PDB entry 6TMU | X-ray diffraction, 3.54 A resolution | chains A and G of the 7 polymer chains in the assembly

[Chain A (and G)]
Protein: Putative GroEL-like chaperonine protein
From: Pseudomonas phage EL
Notes: chain G of this document is another copy of the same molecule, construct and numbering; everything in this record applies to it too
UniProtKB: Q2Z0T5 (Q2Z0T5_9CAUD); residues 1-558 here = UniProt positions 1-558
Sequence (558 residues; row label = number of the first residue in the row):
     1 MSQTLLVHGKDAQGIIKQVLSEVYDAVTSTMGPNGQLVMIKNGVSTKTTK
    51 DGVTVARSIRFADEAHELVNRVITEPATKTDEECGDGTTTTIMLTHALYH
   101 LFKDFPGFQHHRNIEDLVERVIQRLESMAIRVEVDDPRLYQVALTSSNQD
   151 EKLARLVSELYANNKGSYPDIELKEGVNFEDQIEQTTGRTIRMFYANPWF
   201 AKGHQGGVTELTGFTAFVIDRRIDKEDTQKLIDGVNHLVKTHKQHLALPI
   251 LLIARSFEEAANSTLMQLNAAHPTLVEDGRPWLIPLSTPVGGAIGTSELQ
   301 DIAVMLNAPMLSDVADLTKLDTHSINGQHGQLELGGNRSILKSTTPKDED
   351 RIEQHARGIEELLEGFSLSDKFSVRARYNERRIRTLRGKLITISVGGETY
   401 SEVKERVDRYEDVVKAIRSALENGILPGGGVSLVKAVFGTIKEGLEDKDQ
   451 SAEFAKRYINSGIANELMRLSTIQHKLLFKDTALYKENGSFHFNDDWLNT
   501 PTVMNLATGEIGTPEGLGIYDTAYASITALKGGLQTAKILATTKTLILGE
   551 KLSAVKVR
Disordered / not traced: 1, 552-558 (chain G: 1, 290-294, 552-558)
Bound ions: K+: T30, K50 (together with ATP)
Ligand contacts: ATP (adenosine-5'-triphosphate): T30, M31, G32, P33, D51, G52, V53, D81, D86, G87, T88, T89, T90, T145, Q149, G428, G429, G430, Q474, L478, F479, M504, N505, L506, A507, I519, D521
Reported in the primary citation:
  - conformationally variable residues: D412
  - catalytic residues: D412

[Interface between chain A and chain G]
Pairs across the interface (54):
  E22(A) with L6(G)
  D25(A) with H8(G), hydrogen bond (backbone-side chain)
  A26(A) with H8(G)
  S29(A) with H8(G); T545(G)
  N34(A) with F108(G)
  Q36(A) with F108(G); T542(G); K544(G)
  L37(A) with I539(G), hydrophobic; T542(G), hydrogen bond (backbone-backbone); T543(G); K544(G), hydrogen bond (backbone-backbone); T545(G)
  V38(A) with T545(G); I547(G), hydrophobic
  M39(A) with I16(G), hydrophobic; L68(G); V69(G), hydrophobic; V72(G), hydrophobic; T543(G); T545(G), hydrogen bond (backbone-backbone); L546(G); I547(G), hydrogen bond (backbone-backbone)
  I40(A) with L68(G); I547(G)
  K41(A) with E64(G); L68(G); R71(G); I547(G), hydrogen bond (backbone-backbone)
  V44(A) with R71(G)
  S45(A) with R71(G), hydrogen bond (backbone-side chain)
  T46(A) with L68(G), hydrogen bond (side chain-backbone); R71(G), hydrogen bond; V72(G)
  T48(A) with V72(G); I539(G)
  S58(A) with I547(G)
  I59(A) with L6(G), hydrophobic; I547(G), hydrophobic
  R60(A) with L5(G); G549(G); E550(G); K551(G)
  A62(A) with L5(G)
  V177(A) with G295(G), hydrogen bond (backbone-backbone); T296(G)
  N178(A) with G295(G)
  F179(A) with V374(G); R375(G); Y378(G), hydrophobic
  E398(A) with V374(G)
  A507(A) with R112(G)
  T508(A) with R112(G), hydrogen bond (backbone-side chain)
Other interface residues (no listed pair), chain A (30 interface residues in all): G35, G43, V55, F61, E180
Other interface residues (no listed pair), chain G (29 interface residues in all): S2, L540, L548

[Summary]
Chain A and chain G form an interface of 30 and 29 residues respectively, with 11 hydrogen bonds. Polar
contacts include D25(A)-H8(G), S45(A)-R71(G) and T46(A)-L68(G). Chain A binds ATP. T30(A) and K50(A) form the
K+ site. From the paper: the catalytic residue D412(A); conformational variability at D412(A).
Both chains are Putative GroEL-like chaperonine protein (Pseudomonas phage EL). Entry 6TMU (Crystal structure
of the chaperonin gp146 from the bacteriophage EL 2 (Pseudomonas aeruginosa) in presence of ...) was
determined by X-ray diffraction, deposited together with 6TMT, 6TMV, 6TMW and 6TMX.
